PDB entry 9N0Y | electron microscopy, 3.71 A resolution | chains A and C of the 4 polymer chains in the assembly

# Chain A
Molecule: Serine/threonine-protein phosphatase 2A 65 kDa regulatory subunit A alpha isoform
Organism: Homo sapiens
Reference sequence: P30153 (2AAA_HUMAN); numbering as in UniProt (aligned over 9-589)
Sequence (584 residues; row label = number of the first residue in the row):
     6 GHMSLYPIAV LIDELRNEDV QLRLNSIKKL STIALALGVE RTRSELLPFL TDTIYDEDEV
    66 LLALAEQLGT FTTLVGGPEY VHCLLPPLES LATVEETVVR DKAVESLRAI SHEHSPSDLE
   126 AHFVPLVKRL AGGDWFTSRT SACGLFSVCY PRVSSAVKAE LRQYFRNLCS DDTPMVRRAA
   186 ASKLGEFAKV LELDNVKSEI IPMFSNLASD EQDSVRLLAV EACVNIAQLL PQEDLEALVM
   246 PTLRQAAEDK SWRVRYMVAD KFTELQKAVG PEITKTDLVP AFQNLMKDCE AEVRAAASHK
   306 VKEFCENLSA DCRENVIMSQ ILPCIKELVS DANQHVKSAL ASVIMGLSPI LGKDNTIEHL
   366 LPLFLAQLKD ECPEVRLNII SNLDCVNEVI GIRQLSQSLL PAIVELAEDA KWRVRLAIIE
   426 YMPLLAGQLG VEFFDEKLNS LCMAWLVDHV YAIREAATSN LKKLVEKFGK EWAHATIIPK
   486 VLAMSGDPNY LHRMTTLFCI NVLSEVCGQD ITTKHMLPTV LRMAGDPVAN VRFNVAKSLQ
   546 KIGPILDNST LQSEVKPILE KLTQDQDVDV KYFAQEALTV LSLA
Unresolved in the structure: 6-9
Sequence notes: expression tag (6-8)
Curated features (UniProtKB/Swiss-Prot):
  - modified residue: Lys280 (N6-acetyllysine)
  - natural variant: Val132 (V132L: In HJS2), Pro179 (P179L: In HJS2), Met180 (M180T: In HJS2; M180V: In HJS2), Arg182 (R182W: In HJS2), Arg258 (R258H: In HJS2), Val470 (V470A: In HJS2; uncertain significance), Arg498 (R498L: In HJS2)

# Chain C
Molecule: Serine/threonine-protein phosphatase 2A catalytic subunit alpha isoform
Organism: Homo sapiens
Notes: EC 3.1.3.16
Reference sequence: P67775 (PP2AA_HUMAN); residues 1-309 here = UniProt positions 1-309
Sequence (309 residues; numbered 1 to 309; the number before each row is that of its first residue):
     1 MDEKVFTKEL DQWIEQLNEC KQLSESQVKS LCEKAKEILT KESNVQEVRC PVTVCGDVHG
    61 QFHDLMELFR IGGKSPDTNY LFMGDYVDRG YYSVETVTLL VALKVRYRER ITILRGNHES
   121 RQITQVYGFY DECLRKYGNA NVWKYFTDLF DYLPLTALVD GQIFCLHGGL SPSIDTLDHI
   181 RALDRLQEVP HEGPMCDLLW SDPDDRGGWG ISPRGAGYTF GQDISETFNH ANGLTLVSRA
   241 HQLVMEGYNW CHDRNVVTIF SAPNYCYRCG NQAAIMELDD TLKYSFLQFD PAPRRGEPHV
   301 TRRTPDYFL
Curated features (UniProtKB/Swiss-Prot):
  - active site: His118 (Proton donor)
  - binding site (Mn(2+)): Asp57, His59, Asp85, Asn117, His167, His241
  - binding site (Zn(2+)): Asp57, His59, Asp85
  - binding site (Fe(3+)): Asp85, Asn117, His167, His241
  - modified residue: Tyr307 (Phosphotyrosine), Leu309 (Leucine methyl ester)
  - natural variant: Gly60 (G60V: In HJS3; uncertain significance), Asp88 (D88G: In HJS3), Gln122 (Q122H: In HJS3), Gln125 to Leu309 (deletion: In HJS3), Tyr127 (Y127C: In HJS3), Asp131 (D131H: In HJS3), His191 (H191R: In HJS3), Arg214 to Leu309 (deletion: In HJS3), Asp223 (D223H: In HJS3; D223V: In HJS3), Tyr265 (Y265C: In HJS3), Phe308 (F308FF: In HJS3)
  - mutagenesis: Asp85 (D85N: Loss of phosphatase activity), Leu309 (L309A: Loss of binding to PP2A B-alpha regulatory subunit)
What the authors report for this chain:
  - conformationally variable residues (domain motion, order/disorder transition): Ile211 to Tyr218, Arg294 to Arg303
  - post-translational modification sites: Leu309 (citing earlier work)

# How chain A and chain C interact
Contacting residue pairs - 34 pairs, chain A then chain C:
  Leu222(A) - Leu309(C)
  Trp257(A) - Thr304(C)
  Arg258(A) - Phe308(C)
  Arg258(A) - Leu309(C)
  Glu297(A) - Thr304(C)
  His340(A) - Arg303(C)  hydrogen bond
  Lys416(A) - Asp290(C)
  Trp417(A) - Glu67(C)
  Trp417(A) - Ile71(C)
  Arg418(A) - Pro293(C)
  His454(A) - Leu287(C)
  Val455(A) - Ile71(C)  hydrophobic
  Tyr456(A) - Arg70(C)
  Tyr456(A) - Ile71(C)  hydrogen bond (backbone-backbone)
  Tyr456(A) - Gly73(C)
  Ala457(A) - Arg70(C)  hydrogen bond (backbone-backbone)
  Pro493(A) - Asp280(C)
  Asn494(A) - Glu277(C)  hydrogen bond
  Asn494(A) - Asp279(C)
  Tyr495(A) - Pro51(C)  hydrophobic
  Tyr495(A) - Thr78(C)
  Tyr495(A) - Asn79(C)
  Leu496(A) - Thr78(C)
  Arg498(A) - Asp280(C)  salt bridge
  Met499(A) - Asp77(C)
  Phe503(A) - Asp77(C)
  Val533(A) - Pro51(C)
  Asn535(A) - Asp77(C)
  Asn535(A) - Asn79(C)  hydrogen bond
  Asn535(A) - Arg110(C)  hydrogen bond
  Phe538(A) - Pro76(C)
  Asp574(A) - Arg110(C)  salt bridge
  Tyr577(A) - Thr7(C)
  Tyr577(A) - Arg106(C)
Also at the interface, not in a pair above, chain A (29 interface residues in all): Tyr261, Met262, Ala534, Asn539, Phe578
Also at the interface, not in a pair above, chain C (26 interface residues in all): Gly72, Lys74, Tyr107, Glu109
Interface features reported in the paper:
  - interface residues, chain C: Thr304(C)

# Summary
The interface between chain A and chain C involves 29 residues on one side and 26 on the other; the contacts
include 6 hydrogen bonds and 2 salt bridges. Among the polar pairs are Arg498(A)-Asp280(C),
Asp574(A)-Arg110(C) and His340(A)-Arg303(C). From the paper: the interface residue Thr304(C); a modification
site at Leu309(C).
Here chain A is Serine/threonine-protein phosphatase 2A 65 kDa regulatory subunit A alpha isoform and chain C
is Serine/threonine-protein phosphatase 2A catalytic subunit alpha isoform, both from Homo sapiens. Entry 9N0Y
(PP2A-B55 Holoenzyme with Eya3) was determined by electron microscopy together with 9N0Z from the same study.
